Entry 6XBI (X-ray diffraction, 1.70 A resolution); this record covers chains A and D of the 4 polymer chains in the assembly.

== Chain A ==
Name: 3C-like proteinase
From: Severe acute respiratory syndrome coronavirus 2
Notes: EC 3.4.22.69
Reference sequence: P0DTD1 (R1AB_SARS2); residues 1-306 here correspond to UniProt positions 3264-3569 (UniProt number = residue number + 3263)
Chain sequence (308 residues; numbered -1 to 306; the number before each row is that of its first residue; numbers below 1 keep their minus sign (His-1 is residue -1)):
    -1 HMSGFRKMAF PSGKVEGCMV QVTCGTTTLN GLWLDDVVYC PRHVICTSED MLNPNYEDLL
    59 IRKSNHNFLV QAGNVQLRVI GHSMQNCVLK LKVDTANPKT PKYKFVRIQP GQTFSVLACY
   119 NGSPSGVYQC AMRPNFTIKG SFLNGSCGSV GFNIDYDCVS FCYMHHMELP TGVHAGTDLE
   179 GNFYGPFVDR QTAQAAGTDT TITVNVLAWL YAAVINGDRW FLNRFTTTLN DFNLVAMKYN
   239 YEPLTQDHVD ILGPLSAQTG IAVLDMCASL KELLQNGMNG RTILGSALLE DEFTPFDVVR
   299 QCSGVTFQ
Disordered / not traced: -1
Differences from the reference sequence: expression tag (-1 to 0)
Reported in the primary citation:
  - binding site for inhibitor UAW248 (chain D): Cys145, Glu166, Pro168, Gln189, Thr190, Ala191
  - binding site for inhibitor UAW248 (chain D): His41 (from molecular simulation)
  - binding site for inhibitor UAW248: Ser144 (from molecular simulation)

== Chain D ==
Name: inhibitor UAW248
Chain sequence (5 residues; numbered 1 to 5; the number before each row is that of its first residue):
     1 XLLXX
Modified residues: UZ7 (phenyl hydrogen carbonate) at position 1; UZ4 ((2R,3S)-3-amino-2-hydroxy-4-[(3S)-2-oxopyrrolidin-3-yl]butanoic acid) at position 4; UZ1 (cyclopropanamine) at position 5

== How chain A and chain D interact ==
Contacting residue pairs (30; chain A residue first):
  Thr25(A) with UZ1_5(D)
  Thr26(A) with UZ1_5(D)
  His41(A) with Leu3(D); UZ4_4(D)
  Met49(A) with Leu3(D), hydrophobic
  Phe140(A) with UZ4_4(D)
  Asn142(A) with UZ4_4(D); UZ1_5(D)
  Gly143(A) with UZ4_4(D), hydrogen bond (backbone-backbone); UZ1_5(D)
  Ser144(A) with UZ4_4(D), hydrogen bond (backbone-backbone)
  Cys145(A) with UZ4_4(D), covalent bond; UZ1_5(D)
  His163(A) with UZ4_4(D)
  His164(A) with Leu3(D); UZ4_4(D), hydrogen bond (backbone-backbone)
  Met165(A) with UZ7_1(D); Leu2(D)
  Glu166(A) with UZ7_1(D); Leu2(D), hydrogen bond (backbone-backbone); UZ4_4(D)
  Pro168(A) with UZ7_1(D)
  His172(A) with UZ4_4(D)
  Asp187(A) with Leu3(D)
  Gln189(A) with UZ7_1(D); Leu2(D); Leu3(D), hydrogen bond (side chain-backbone)
  Thr190(A) with UZ7_1(D)
  Ala191(A) with UZ7_1(D)
  Gln192(A) with UZ7_1(D)
Interface residues without a listed pair, chain A (25 interface residues in all): Leu27, Tyr54, Leu141, Leu167, Arg188

== In short ==
25 residues of chain A and 5 residues of chain D are in contact, with 1 covalent bond and 5 hydrogen bonds.
Polar contacts include Gln189(A)-Leu3(D), Gly143(A)-UZ4_4(D) and Ser144(A)-UZ4_4(D). The paper reports a
binding site for inhibitor UAW248 (chain D) at Cys145(A), Glu166(A) and Pro168(A) among others; a binding site
for inhibitor UAW248 at Ser144(A).
Here chain A is 3C-like proteinase (Severe acute respiratory syndrome coronavirus 2) and chain D is inhibitor
UAW248. Entry 6XBI (Crystal structure of the SARS-CoV-2 (COVID-19) main protease in complex with inhibitor
UAW248) was determined by X-ray diffraction, deposited together with 6XFN, 6XA4, 6XBG and 6XBH.
